PDB entry 7NL0 | electron microscopy, 3.50 A resolution | chains G and J of the 10 polymer chains in the assembly

== Chain G ==
Molecule: Histone H2A type 1-B/E
From: Homo sapiens
UniProtKB: P04908 (H2A1B_HUMAN); residues 0-129 here correspond to UniProt positions 1-130 (UniProt number = residue number + 1)
Amino-acid sequence (130 residues; each row starts with the number of its first residue; numbering starts at 0):
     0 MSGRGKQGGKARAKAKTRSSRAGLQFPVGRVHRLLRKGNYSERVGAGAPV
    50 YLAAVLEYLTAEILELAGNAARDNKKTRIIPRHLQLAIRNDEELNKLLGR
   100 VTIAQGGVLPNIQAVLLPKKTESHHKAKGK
Not modelled in the structure: 0-12, 119-129

== Chain J ==
Molecule: 162-nt DNA strand
Sequence (162 nucleotides; numbered -83 to 78; the number before each row is that of its first residue; numbers below 1 keep their minus sign (DT-83 is residue -83)):
   -83 TGTCTTTATTCACAAGCTTGCACAATCCCTGCTGGACAATTCTGAGTGAT
   -33 GGCAGCTCCCACCTTTCCTTCTTCCTTCACTTAGACTACATTTATTCAGC
    17 ATCTGTATTGTTGGAGTAAGTTCCATGTTAATACTCACCACTGAGGATAT
    67 GTTAATACCACT
Not modelled in the structure: -83 to -72, 60-78

== Chain G / chain J interface ==
Pairs across the interface - 14 pairs, chain G then chain J:
  Lys13(G) - DC-42(J)  sugar contact
  Lys13(G) - DT-41(J)  phosphate contact
  Ala14(G) - DT-43(J)  phosphate contact
  Ala14(G) - DC-42(J)  phosphate contact
  Lys15(G) - DC-42(J)  hydrogen bond to the phosphate
  Thr16(G) - DT-43(J)  hydrogen bond to the phosphate
  Arg17(G) - DT-43(J)  salt bridge to the phosphate
  Arg20(G) - DC-42(J)  salt bridge to the phosphate
  Gly28(G) - DT-43(J)  phosphate contact
  Arg29(G) - DT-44(J)  phosphate contact
  Arg32(G) - DA-45(J)  hydrogen bond to the phosphate
  Arg32(G) - DT-44(J)  salt bridge to the phosphate
  Arg42(G) - DA-35(J)  sugar contact
  Arg77(G) - DT-54(J)  sugar contact
Interface residues without a listed pair, chain G (12 interface residues in all): Glu41
Interface residues without a listed pair, chain J (8 interface residues in all): DG-53

== Overview ==
12 residues of chain G face 8 of chain J across their interface, with 3 hydrogen bonds and 3 salt bridges.
Among the polar pairs are Lys15(G)-DC-42(J), Thr16(G)-DT-43(J) and Arg32(G)-DA-45(J).
Here chain G is Histone H2A type 1-B/E (Homo sapiens) and chain J is a 162-nt DNA strand. Entry 7NL0 (Cryo-EM
structure of the Lin28B nucleosome core particle) was determined by electron microscopy.
